6PM9 - chains A and B of the 4 polymer chains in the assembly; structure by X-ray diffraction, 2.86 A resolution.

# Chain A (and B)
Molecule: O-GlcNAcase TIM-barrel domain
From: Homo sapiens
Notes: EC 3.2.1.169; chain B of this document is another copy of the same molecule, construct and numbering; everything in this record applies to it too
UniProtKB: O60502 (OGA_HUMAN); numbering as in UniProt (aligned over 14-400)
Sequence (388 residues; row label = number of the first residue in the row):
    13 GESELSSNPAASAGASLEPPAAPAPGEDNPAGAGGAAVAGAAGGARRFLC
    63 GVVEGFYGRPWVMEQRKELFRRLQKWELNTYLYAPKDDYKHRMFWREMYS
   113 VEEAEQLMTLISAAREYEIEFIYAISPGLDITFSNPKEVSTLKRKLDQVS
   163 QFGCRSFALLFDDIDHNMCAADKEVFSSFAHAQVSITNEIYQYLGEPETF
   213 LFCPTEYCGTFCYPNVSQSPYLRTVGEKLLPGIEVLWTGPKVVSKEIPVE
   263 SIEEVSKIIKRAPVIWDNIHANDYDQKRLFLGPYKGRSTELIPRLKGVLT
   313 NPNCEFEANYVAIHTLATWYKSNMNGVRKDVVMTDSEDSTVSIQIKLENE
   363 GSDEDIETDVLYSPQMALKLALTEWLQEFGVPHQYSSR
Unresolved in the structure: 13-58, 341-370, 398-400
Sequence notes: expression tag (13)
Ligand contacts: MK-8719 (OQ1; (3aR,5S,6S,7R,7aR)-5-(difluoromethyl)-2-(ethylamino)-5,6,7,7a-tetrahydro-3aH-pyrano[3,2-d][1,3]thiazole-6,7-diol): Gly67, Phe68, Tyr69, Lys98, Asp174, Asp175, Cys215, Tyr219, Thr250, Val254, Val255, Trp278, Asn280, Ala283, Asp285, Tyr286, Asn313

# Chain A / chain B interface
Pairs across the interface - 7 pairs, chain A then chain B:
  Arg71(A) - Arg71(B)
  Ser112(A) - Gln396(B)
  Glu114(A) - Gln396(B)
  Glu115(A) - Tyr397(B)
  Gln288(A) - Gln288(B)
  Gln396(A) - Ser112(B)
  Tyr397(A) - Glu115(B)

# Overview
7 residues of chain A face 6 of chain B across their interface. Chain A binds MK-8719.
Chain A and chain B are both O-GlcNAcase TIM-barrel domain (Homo sapiens); the structure, Crystal structure of
the core catalytic domain of human O-GlcNAcase bound to MK-8719, was determined by X-ray diffraction.
